6PYM - chain A; structure by X-ray diffraction, 1.20 A resolution.

Chain A:
Molecule: Glutamyl endopeptidase
Source organism: Staphylococcus epidermidis (strain ATCC 12228)
Notes: EC 3.4.21.19
UniProt: P0C0Q2 (GSEA_STAES); numbering as in UniProt (aligned over 67-282)
Amino-acid sequence (216 residues; numbered 67 to 282; the number before each row is that of its first residue):
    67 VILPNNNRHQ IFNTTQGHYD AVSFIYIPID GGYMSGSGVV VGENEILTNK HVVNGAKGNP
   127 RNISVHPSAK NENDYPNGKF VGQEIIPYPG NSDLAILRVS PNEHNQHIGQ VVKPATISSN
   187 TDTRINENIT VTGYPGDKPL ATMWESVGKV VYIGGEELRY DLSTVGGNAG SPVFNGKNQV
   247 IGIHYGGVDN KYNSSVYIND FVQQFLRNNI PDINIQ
Unresolved in the structure: 95-97
Construct notes: engineered mutation A235 (Ser in P0C0Q2)
UniProt features mapped onto this chain:
  - active site (Charge relay system): H117, D159

Overview:
From UniProt: active-site residues H117 and D159.
Chain A is Glutamyl endopeptidase (Staphylococcus epidermidis (strain ATCC 12228)); the structure, Structure
of active-site serine mutant of ESP, serine protease from Staphylococcus epidermidis, was determined by X-ray
diffraction, deposited together with 6U1B, 6TYA, 6Q24 and 6Q12.
